Entry 1S2D (X-ray diffraction, 2.10 A resolution); this record covers chains B and C of the 3 polymer chains in the assembly.

# Chain B (and C)
Molecule: Nucleoside 2-deoxyribosyltransferase
From: Lactobacillus helveticus
Notes: EC 2.4.2.6; fragment: Purine 2'-deoxyribosyltransferase; chain C of this document is another copy of the same molecule, construct and numbering; everything in this record applies to it too
UniProtKB: Q8RLY5 (Q8RLY5_LACHE); numbering as in UniProt (aligned over 1-167)
Sequence (167 residues; each row starts with the number of its first residue):
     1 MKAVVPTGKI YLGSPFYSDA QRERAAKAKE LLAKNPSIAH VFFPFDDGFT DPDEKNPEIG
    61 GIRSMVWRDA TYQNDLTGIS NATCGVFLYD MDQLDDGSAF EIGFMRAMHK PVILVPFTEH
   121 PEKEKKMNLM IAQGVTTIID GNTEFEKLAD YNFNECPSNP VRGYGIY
Covalent attachments: 2-deoxy-2-fluoro-alpha-D-arabinofuranose (V3M) linked to Glu101
Small-molecule neighbours:
  - adenine (ADE): Tyr17, Pro44, Phe45, Trp67, Thr71, Asp75, Leu129, Tyr167
  - 2-deoxy-2-fluoro-alpha-D-arabinofuranose (V3M): Tyr11, Gly13, Ser14, Pro15, Tyr17, Pro44, Phe45, Asp75, Asp95, Gly97, Ser98, Asn128, Met130

# Chain B / chain C interface
Contacting residue pairs (39):
  Pro6(B) with Val5(C)
  Lys9(B) with Thr7(C); Thr83(C)
  Ile38(B) with Val4(C)
  Ala39(B) with Ala3(C); Val4(C), hydrogen bond (backbone-backbone); Val5(C), hydrophobic
  His40(B) with Met1(C), hydrogen bond (side chain-backbone); Ala3(C); Asn154(C)
  Val41(B) with Met1(C), hydrogen bond (backbone-backbone)
  Asp46(B) with Met1(C)
  Asp47(B) with Met1(C); Glu155(C)
  Phe49(B) with Ser158(C); Asn159(C); Pro160(C)
  Asp51(B) with Arg162(C), salt bridge
  Asp53(B) with Arg162(C), salt bridge
  Val66(B) with Arg162(C)
  Ala70(B) with Ser158(C), hydrogen bond (backbone-side chain); Pro160(C), hydrophobic
  Gln73(B) with Arg106(C), hydrogen bond; Thr136(C); Ser158(C)
  Asn74(B) with Pro157(C); Ser158(C), hydrogen bond
  Thr77(B) with Pro111(C); Glu155(C); Cys156(C)
  Ser80(B) with His109(C), hydrogen bond (side chain-backbone); Lys110(C); Pro111(C)
  Asn81(B) with Thr83(C); Asn154(C); Glu155(C)
  Phe104(B) with His109(C)
  Met108(B) with Met108(C); His109(C)
Interface residues without a listed pair, chain B (23 interface residues in all): Phe42, Pro52, Asp69
Interface residues without a listed pair, chain C (21 interface residues in all): Gln133

# Summary
23 residues of chain B face 21 of chain C across their interface; the contacts include 7 hydrogen bonds and 2
salt bridges. Polar contacts include Asp51(B)-Arg162(C), Asp53(B)-Arg162(C) and His40(B)-Met1(C). Ligands of
chain B: adenine. 2-deoxy-2-fluoro-alpha-D-arabinofuranose is covalently linked to Glu101(B).
Chain B and chain C are both Nucleoside 2-deoxyribosyltransferase (Lactobacillus helveticus); the structure,
Purine 2'-Deoxyribosyl complex with arabinoside: Ribosylated Intermediate (AraA), was determined by X-ray
diffraction together with 1S2I, 1S2L and 1S3F from the same study.
